PDB entry 7XOD | electron microscopy, 3.27 A resolution | chains Y and Z of the 12 polymer chains in the assembly

Chain Y:
Molecule: Light chain of JMB2002 Fab
Organism: Homo sapiens
Notes: antibody fragment or engineered binder
Amino-acid sequence (214 residues; numbered 1 to 214; the number before each row is that of its first residue):
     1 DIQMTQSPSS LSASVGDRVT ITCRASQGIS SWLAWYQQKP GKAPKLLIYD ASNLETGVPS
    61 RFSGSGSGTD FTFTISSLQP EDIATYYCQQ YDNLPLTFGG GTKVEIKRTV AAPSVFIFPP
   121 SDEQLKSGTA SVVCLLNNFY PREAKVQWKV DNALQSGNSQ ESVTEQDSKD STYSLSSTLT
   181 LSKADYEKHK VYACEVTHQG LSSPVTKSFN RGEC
Not modelled in the structure: 214
Cystine bridges: Cys23-Cys88, Cys134-Cys194

Chain Z:
Molecule: Nanobody
Organism: Lama glama
Notes: antibody fragment or engineered binder
Amino-acid sequence (124 residues; numbered 7 to 130; the number before each row is that of its first residue):
     7 MGSQVQLQES GGGLVQPGGS LRLSCAASGR TISRYAMSWF RQAPGKEREF VAVARRSGDG
    67 AFYADSVQGR FTVSRDDAKN TVYLQMNSLK PEDTAVYYCA IDSDTFYSGS YDYWGQGTQV
   127 TVSS
Not modelled in the structure: 7-9, 130
Cystine bridges: Cys31-Cys105

Chain Y / chain Z interface:
Residue-residue contacts (17; chain Y residue first):
  Ser9(Y) - Ser63(Z)  hydrogen bond
  Ser9(Y) - Asp65(Z)
  Ser10(Y) - Asp65(Z)
  Lys107(Y) - Ala67(Z)
  Lys107(Y) - Phe68(Z)
  Thr109(Y) - Gln74(Z)
  Arg142(Y) - Ser114(Z)
  Glu143(Y) - Tyr113(Z)  hydrogen bond (backbone-side chain)
  Glu143(Y) - Ser114(Z)
  Glu143(Y) - Gly115(Z)
  Ala144(Y) - Tyr113(Z)
  Lys145(Y) - Tyr113(Z)  hydrogen bond
  Lys145(Y) - Tyr117(Z)  hydrogen bond
  Gln199(Y) - Phe56(Z)
  Gln199(Y) - Phe68(Z)
  Gln199(Y) - Ser116(Z)
  Pro204(Y) - Tyr119(Z)
Also at the interface, not in a pair above, chain Y (13 interface residues in all): Val110, Thr197, Ser202
Also at the interface, not in a pair above, chain Z (13 interface residues in all): Arg54

In short:
Chain Y and chain Z each contribute 13 residues to their interface, with 4 hydrogen bonds. Polar pairs include
Ser9(Y)-Ser63(Z), Glu143(Y)-Tyr113(Z) and Lys145(Y)-Tyr113(Z).
Chain Y is Light chain of JMB2002 Fab (Homo sapiens) and chain Z is Nanobody (Lama glama); the structure,
SARS-CoV-2 Omicron BA.2 Variant Spike Trimer with three JMB2002 Fab Bound, was determined by electron
microscopy (same publication as 7XO4, 7XO5, 7XO6, 7XO7, 7XO8, 7XO9 and 3 further entries).
